4YA7 - chains I and Y of the 34 polymer chains in the assembly; structure by X-ray diffraction, 2.70 A resolution.

# Chain I
Name: Proteasome subunit beta type-3
Source organism: Saccharomyces cerevisiae (strain ATCC 204508 / S288c)
Notes: EC 3.4.25.1
Reference sequence: P25451 (PSB3_YEAST); residues 0-204 here correspond to UniProt positions 1-205 (UniProt number = residue number + 1)
Sequence (205 residues; numbered 0 to 204; the number before each row is that of its first residue; numbering starts at 0):
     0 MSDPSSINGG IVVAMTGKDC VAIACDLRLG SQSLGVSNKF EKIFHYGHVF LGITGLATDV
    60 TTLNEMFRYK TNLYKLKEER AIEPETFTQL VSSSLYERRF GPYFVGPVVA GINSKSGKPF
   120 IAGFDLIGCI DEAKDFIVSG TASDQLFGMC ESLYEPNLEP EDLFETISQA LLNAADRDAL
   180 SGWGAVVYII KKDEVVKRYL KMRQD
Unresolved in the structure: 0
Metal / ion sites: Mg2+ site 1: A174, D177, S180; Mg2+ site 2: D204 (shared with A165(Y), D168(Y), S171(Y) of chain Y)
UniProt features mapped onto this chain:
  - modified residue: S30 (Phosphoserine)
  - cross-link: K69 (Glycyl lysine isopeptide (Lys-Gly) (interchain with G-Cter in ubiquitin))

# Chain Y
Name: Proteasome subunit beta type-5
Source organism: Saccharomyces cerevisiae (strain ATCC 204508 / S288c)
Notes: EC 3.4.25.1
Reference sequence: P30656 (PSB5_YEAST); residues 1-212 here correspond to UniProt positions 76-287 (UniProt number = residue number + 75)
Sequence (212 residues; numbered 1 to 212; the number before each row is that of its first residue):
     1 TTTLAFRFQG GIIVAVDSRA TAGNWVASQT VKKVIEINPF LLGTMAGGAA DCQFWETWLG
    61 SQCRLHELRE KERISVAAAS KILSNLVYQY KGAGLSMGTM ICGYTRKEGP TIYYVDSDGT
   121 RLKGDIFCVG SGQTFAYGVL DSNYKWDLSV EDALYLGKRS ILAAAHRDAY SGGSVNLYHV
   181 TEDGWIYHGN HDVGELFWKV KEEEGSFNNV IG
Metal / ion sites: Mg2+: A165, D168, S171 (shared with D204(I) of chain I)

# How chain I and chain Y interact
Contacting residue pairs (47):
  L26(I) with I211(Y), hydrophobic
  R27(I) with A169(Y)
  S32(I) with R167(Y); D168(Y); A169(Y), hydrogen bond (backbone-backbone); Y170(Y)
  L33(I) with F135(Y), hydrophobic; R167(Y)
  G34(I) with R167(Y), hydrogen bond (backbone-side chain)
  V35(I) with R167(Y), hydrogen bond (backbone-side chain)
  N37(I) with N209(Y), hydrogen bond (side chain-backbone); V210(Y)
  K38(I) with N209(Y), hydrogen bond (side chain-backbone); I211(Y)
  Q144(I) with W25(Y)
  R176(I) with W25(Y); V26(Y), hydrogen bond (side chain-backbone); A27(Y), hydrogen bond (side chain-backbone); S28(Y)
  D177(I) with N24(Y); V26(Y)
  A178(I) with N24(Y), hydrogen bond (backbone-backbone); V26(Y); A169(Y); Y170(Y), hydrophobic
  L179(I) with N24(Y)
  W182(I) with H166(Y), hydrogen bond (side chain-backbone); R167(Y)
  Y198(I) with I211(Y), hydrophobic
  K200(I) with W198(Y)
  M201(I) with W198(Y)
  R202(I) with Q29(Y); G173(Y), hydrogen bond (side chain-backbone); D192(Y), salt bridge; V193(Y); G194(Y)
  Q203(I) with H166(Y), hydrogen bond (backbone-side chain); F197(Y); W198(Y); V210(Y)
  D204(I) with R19(Y), salt bridge; Q29(Y); A165(Y); S171(Y); G172(Y); G173(Y), hydrogen bond (side chain-backbone); V193(Y)
Interface residues without a listed pair, chain I (23 interface residues in all): S5, Q31, D175
Interface residues without a listed pair, chain Y (26 interface residues in all): N208

# In short
23 residues of chain I and 26 residues of chain Y are in contact; the contacts include 12 hydrogen bonds and 2
salt bridges. Among the polar pairs are R202(I)-D192(Y), D204(I)-R19(Y) and G34(I)-R167(Y). A174(I), D177(I)
and S180(I) form the Mg2+ site 1.
Here chain I is Proteasome subunit beta type-3 and chain Y is Proteasome subunit beta type-5, both from
Saccharomyces cerevisiae (strain ATCC 204508 / S288c). Entry 4YA7 (Yeast 20S proteasome beta2-H114D mutant in
complex with Ac-LAE-ep) was determined by X-ray diffraction together with 4Y69, 4Y6A, 4Y6V, 4Y6Z, 4Y70, 4Y74
and 34 further entries from the same study.
